PDB entry 6DZK | electron microscopy, 3.60 A resolution | chains A and J of the 23 polymer chains in the assembly

[Chain A]
Molecule: 16S rRNA
Organism: Mycobacterium smegmatis str. MC2 155
Sequence (1511 nucleotides; each row starts with the number of its first residue):
     7 UUUGGAGAGUUUGAUCCUGGCUCAGGACGAACGCUGGCGGCGUGCUUAAC
    57 ACAUGCAAGUCGAACGGAAAGGCCCUUUCGGGGGUACUCGAGUGGCGAAC
   107 GGGUGAGUAACACGUGGGUGAUCUGCCCUGCACUUUGGGAUAAGCCUGGG
   157 AAACUGGGUCUAAUACCGAAUACACCCUGCUGGUCGCAUGGCCUGGUAGG
   207 GGAAAGCUUUUGCGGUGUGGGAUGGGCCCGCGGCCUAUCAGCUUGUUGGU
   257 GGGGUGAUGGCCUACCAAGGCGACGACGGGUAGCCGGCCUGAGAGGGUGA
   307 CCGGCCACACUGGGACUGAGAUACGGCCCAGACUCCUACGGGAGGCAGCA
   357 GUGGGGAAUAUUGCACAAUGGGCGCAAGCCUGAUGCAGCGACGCCGCGUG
   407 AGGGAUGACGGCCUUCGGGUUGUAAACCUCUUUCAGCACAGACGAAGCGC
   457 AAGUGACGGUAUGUGCAGAAGAAGGACCGGCCAACUACGUGCCAGCAGCC
   507 GCGGUAAUACGUAGGGUCCGAGCGUUGUCCGGAAUUACUGGGCGUAAAGA
   557 GCUCGUAGGUGGUUUGUCGCGUUGUUCGUGAAAACUCACAGCUUAACUGU
   607 GGGCGUGCGGGCGAUACGGGCAGACUAGAGUACUGCAGGGGAGACUGGAA
   657 UUCCUGGUGUAGCGGUGGAAUGCGCAGAUAUCAGGAGGAACACCGGUGGC
   707 GAAGGCGGGUCUCUGGGCAGUAACUGACGCUGAGGAGCGAAAGCGUGGGG
   757 AGCGAACAGGAUUAGAUACCCUGGUAGUCCACGCCGUAAACGGUGGGUAC
   807 UAGGUGUGGGUUUCCUUCCUUGGGAUCCGUGCCGUAGCUAACGCAUUAAG
   857 UACCCCGCCUGGGGAGUACGGCCGCAAGGCUAAAACUCAAAGGAAUUGAC
   907 GGGGGCCCGCACAAGCGGCGGAGCAUGUGGAUUAAUUCGAUGCAACGCGA
   957 AGAACCUUACCUGGGUUUGACAUGCACAGGACGCCGGCAGAGAUGUCGGU
  1007 UCCCUUGUGGCCUGUGUGCAGGUGGUGCAUGGCUGUCGUCAGCUCGUGUC
  1057 GUGAGAUGUUGGGUUAAGUCCCGCAACGAGCGCAACCCUUGUCUCAUGUU
  1107 GCCAGCACGUUAUGGUGGGGACUCGUGAGAGACUGCCGGGGUCAACUCGG
  1157 AGGAAGGUGGGGAUGACGUCAAGUCAUCAUGCCCCUUAUGUCCAGGGCUU
  1207 CACACAUGCUACAAUGGCCGGUACAAAGGGCUGCGAUGCCGUGAGGUGGA
  1257 GCGAAUCCUUUCAAAGCCGGUCUCAGUUCGGAUCGGGGUCUGCAACUCGA
  1307 CCCCGUGAAGUCGGAGUCGCUAGUAAUCGCAGAUCAGCAACGCUGCGGUG
  1357 AAUACGUUCCCGGGCCUUGUACACACCGCCCGUCACGUCAUGAAAGUCGG
  1407 UAACACCCGAAGCCGGUGGCCUAACCCUUGUGGAGGGAGCCGUCGAAGGU
  1457 GGGAUCGGCGAUUGGGACGAAGUCGUAACAAGGUAGCCGUACCGGAAGGU
  1507 GCGGCUGGAUC

[Chain J]
Name: 30S ribosomal protein S10
Organism: Mycobacterium smegmatis (strain ATCC 700084 / mc(2)155)
Reference sequence: A0QSD0 (RS10_MYCS2); residue numbers follow UniProt; this construct covers 1-101
Amino-acid sequence (101 residues; numbered 1 to 101; the number before each row is that of its first residue):
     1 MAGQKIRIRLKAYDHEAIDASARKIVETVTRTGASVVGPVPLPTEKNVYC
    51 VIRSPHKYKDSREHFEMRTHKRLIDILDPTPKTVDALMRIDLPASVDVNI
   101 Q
Unresolved in the structure: 1-2

[Interface between chain A and chain J]
Residue-residue contacts (57; chain A residue first):
  G945(A) - His56(J)  hydrogen bond to the sugar
  A946(A) - His56(J)  sugar contact
  A946(A) - Lys57(J)  hydrogen bond to the sugar
  U947(A) - Lys57(J)  salt bridge to the phosphate
  A951(A) - Tyr58(J)  phosphate contact
  C954(A) - Lys57(J)  sugar contact
  C954(A) - Lys59(J)  salt bridge to the phosphate
  G955(A) - His56(J)  sugar contact
  G955(A) - Lys57(J)  sugar contact
  G955(A) - Lys59(J)  salt bridge to the phosphate
  A957(A) - Lys59(J)  salt bridge to the phosphate
  A957(A) - Arg62(J)  base contact
  C1039(A) - Arg53(J)  sugar contact
  C1039(A) - Pro55(J)  base contact
  U1040(A) - Arg53(J)  phosphate contact
  U1040(A) - Ser54(J)  hydrogen bond to the sugar
  U1040(A) - Tyr58(J)  base contact
  G1041(A) - Arg53(J)  salt bridge to the phosphate
  G1041(A) - Tyr58(J)  sugar contact
  G1041(A) - Ser61(J)  sugar contact
  G1104(A) - Val37(J)  phosphate contact
  G1104(A) - Val40(J)  phosphate contact
  U1105(A) - Arg7(J)  sugar contact
  U1105(A) - Val40(J)  base contact
  U1105(A) - Leu42(J)  base contact
  U1105(A) - Leu73(J)  base contact
  U1106(A) - Arg7(J)  phosphate contact
  U1106(A) - Arg9(J)  base contact
  U1106(A) - Leu42(J)  base contact
  U1106(A) - Leu73(J)  base contact
  G1131(A) - Pro41(J)  sugar contact
  G1131(A) - Leu42(J)  sugar contact
  G1131(A) - Pro43(J)  phosphate contact
  U1132(A) - Pro41(J)  sugar contact
  U1132(A) - Leu42(J)  sugar contact
  U1132(A) - Pro43(J)  phosphate contact
  U1132(A) - Thr44(J)  hydrogen bond to the phosphate
  G1133(A) - His15(J)  phosphate contact
  G1133(A) - His70(J)  salt bridge to the phosphate
  G1133(A) - Arg72(J)  phosphate contact
  U1170(A) - Arg53(J)  salt bridge to the phosphate
  A1178(A) - Tyr58(J)  base contact
  G1179(A) - Lys57(J)  sugar contact
  U1183(A) - Pro55(J)  base contact
  G1235(A) - Lys46(J)  phosphate contact
  G1235(A) - Asn47(J)  hydrogen bond to the phosphate
  A1260(A) - Arg9(J)  salt bridge to the phosphate
  A1260(A) - Lys11(J)  salt bridge to the phosphate
  A1261(A) - Arg9(J)  salt bridge to the phosphate
  A1261(A) - Leu42(J)  base contact
  A1261(A) - Pro43(J)  base contact
  A1261(A) - Lys71(J)  salt bridge to the phosphate
  U1340(A) - Tyr49(J)  phosphate contact
  C1349(A) - Arg62(J)  hydrogen bond to the sugar
  U1350(A) - Arg62(J)  sugar contact
  U1350(A) - His64(J)  phosphate contact
  G1351(A) - His64(J)  salt bridge to the phosphate
Interface residues without a listed pair, chain A (33 interface residues in all): A950, A956, U1095, G1171, U1180, G1234
Interface residues without a listed pair, chain J (31 interface residues in all): Cys50, Ile52, Arg68, Asn99

[In short]
Chain A and chain J form an interface of 33 and 31 residues respectively, with 6 hydrogen bonds and 12 salt
bridges. Polar pairs include G945(A)-His56(J), A946(A)-Lys57(J) and U1040(A)-Ser54(J).
Chain A is 16S rRNA (Mycobacterium smegmatis str. MC2 155) and chain J is 30S ribosomal protein S10
(Mycobacterium smegmatis (strain ATCC 700084 / mc(2)155)); the structure, Cryo-EM Structure of Mycobacterium
smegmatis C(minus) 30S ribosomal subunit with MPY, was determined by electron microscopy, deposited together
with 6DZP and 6DZI.
